PDB entry 6SUZ | X-ray diffraction, 2.50 A resolution | chains H and L of the 3 polymer chains in the assembly

[Chain H]
Molecule: Icsm 18-anti-prp therapeutic fab heavy chain
Organism: Mus musculus
Notes: antibody fragment or engineered binder
Amino-acid sequence (215 residues; numbered 1 to 215; the number before each row is that of its first residue):
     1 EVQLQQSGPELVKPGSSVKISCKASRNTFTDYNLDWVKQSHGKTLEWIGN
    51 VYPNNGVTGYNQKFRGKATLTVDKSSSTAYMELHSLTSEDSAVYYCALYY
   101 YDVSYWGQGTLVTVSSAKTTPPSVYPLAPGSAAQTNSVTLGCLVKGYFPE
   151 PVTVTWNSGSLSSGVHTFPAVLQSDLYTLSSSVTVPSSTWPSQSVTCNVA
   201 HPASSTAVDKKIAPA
Disulfide bonds: C22-C96, C142-C197

[Chain L]
Molecule: Icsm 18-anti-prp therapeutic fab light chain
Organism: Mus musculus
Notes: antibody fragment or engineered binder
Amino-acid sequence (211 residues; numbered 1 to 211; the number before each row is that of its first residue):
     1 QIVLTQSPAIMSASPGEKVTMTCSASSSVSYMHWYQQKSGTSPKRWIYDT
    51 SKLASGVPARFSGSGSGTSYSLTISSMEAEDAATYFCHQWRSNPYTFGGG
   101 TKLEIKRADAAPTVSIFPPSSEQLTGGGASVVCFLNNFYPKDINVKWKID
   151 GSERQNGVLNSWTDQDSKDSTYSMSSTLTLTKDEYERHNSYTCEATHKTS
   201 TSPIVKSFNRN
Disulfide bonds: C23-C87, C133-C193

[How chain H and chain L interact]
Contacting residue pairs (61; chain H residue first):
  Q39(H) with Q37(L), hydrogen bond
  K43(H) with F86(L); G99(L)
  L45(H) with F86(L), hydrophobic; F97(L)
  W47(H) with N93(L); Y95(L)
  Y60(H) with N93(L), hydrogen bond (backbone-side chain)
  N61(H) with P94(L)
  Y95(H) with Q37(L); S42(L); P43(L)
  Y99(H) with Y35(L), hydrogen bond; R45(L); W90(L), hydrophobic
  Y101(H) with R45(L), hydrogen bond (backbone-side chain)
  D102(H) with R45(L), hydrogen bond (backbone-side chain); Y48(L)
  V103(H) with R45(L)
  S104(H) with R45(L)
  W106(H) with Y35(L), hydrophobic; S42(L); P43(L)
  G107(H) with S42(L), hydrogen bond (backbone-side chain)
  Y125(H) with S120(L); Q123(L)
  P126(H) with S120(L); E122(L)
  L127(H) with F117(L), hydrophobic; V132(L), hydrophobic; F134(L), hydrophobic
  A128(H) with F117(L)
  P129(H) with F117(L)
  T139(H) with S115(L); F117(L)
  L140(H) with F117(L), hydrophobic
  L143(H) with S130(L); V132(L), hydrophobic
  K145(H) with Q123(L); S130(L)
  H166(H) with N136(L); N137(L), hydrogen bond; S173(L), hydrogen bond
  F168(H) with F134(L), hydrophobic; N136(L); S161(L); T163(L); S173(L); M174(L); S175(L)
  P169(H) with S161(L), hydrogen bond (backbone-side chain); W162(L)
  V171(H) with N160(L)
  Q173(H) with L159(L)
  T178(H) with L159(L)
  S180(H) with F134(L); S175(L), hydrogen bond
  S181(H) with F134(L)
  S182(H) with F134(L); N136(L), hydrogen bond
  K210(H) with E122(L), salt bridge
Interface residues without a listed pair, chain H (39 interface residues in all): D35, V37, E46, V124, G141, T167
Interface residues without a listed pair, chain L (35 interface residues in all): T41, P118, T177, T179

[Summary]
39 residues of chain H face 35 of chain L across their interface, with 11 hydrogen bonds and 1 salt bridge.
Polar contacts include K210(H)-E122(L), Q39(H)-Q37(L) and Y60(H)-N93(L).
Here chain H is Icsm 18-anti-prp therapeutic fab heavy chain and chain L is Icsm 18-anti-prp therapeutic fab
light chain, both from Mus musculus. Entry 6SUZ (Human prion protein (PrP) fragment 119-231 (G127V V129
variant) complexed to ICSM 18 (anti-Prp therapeutic antibody) ...) was determined by X-ray diffraction (same
publication as 6SV2).
